Entry 7RE3 (electron microscopy, 3.33 A resolution); this record covers chains A and C of the 16 polymer chains in the assembly.

== Chain A ==
Protein: RNA-directed RNA polymerase
Source organism: Severe acute respiratory syndrome coronavirus 2
Notes: EC 2.7.7.48
UniProtKB: P0DTD1 (R1AB_SARS2); residues 1-932 here correspond to UniProt positions 4393-5324 (UniProt number = residue number + 4392)
Amino-acid sequence (932 residues; row label = number of the first residue in the row):
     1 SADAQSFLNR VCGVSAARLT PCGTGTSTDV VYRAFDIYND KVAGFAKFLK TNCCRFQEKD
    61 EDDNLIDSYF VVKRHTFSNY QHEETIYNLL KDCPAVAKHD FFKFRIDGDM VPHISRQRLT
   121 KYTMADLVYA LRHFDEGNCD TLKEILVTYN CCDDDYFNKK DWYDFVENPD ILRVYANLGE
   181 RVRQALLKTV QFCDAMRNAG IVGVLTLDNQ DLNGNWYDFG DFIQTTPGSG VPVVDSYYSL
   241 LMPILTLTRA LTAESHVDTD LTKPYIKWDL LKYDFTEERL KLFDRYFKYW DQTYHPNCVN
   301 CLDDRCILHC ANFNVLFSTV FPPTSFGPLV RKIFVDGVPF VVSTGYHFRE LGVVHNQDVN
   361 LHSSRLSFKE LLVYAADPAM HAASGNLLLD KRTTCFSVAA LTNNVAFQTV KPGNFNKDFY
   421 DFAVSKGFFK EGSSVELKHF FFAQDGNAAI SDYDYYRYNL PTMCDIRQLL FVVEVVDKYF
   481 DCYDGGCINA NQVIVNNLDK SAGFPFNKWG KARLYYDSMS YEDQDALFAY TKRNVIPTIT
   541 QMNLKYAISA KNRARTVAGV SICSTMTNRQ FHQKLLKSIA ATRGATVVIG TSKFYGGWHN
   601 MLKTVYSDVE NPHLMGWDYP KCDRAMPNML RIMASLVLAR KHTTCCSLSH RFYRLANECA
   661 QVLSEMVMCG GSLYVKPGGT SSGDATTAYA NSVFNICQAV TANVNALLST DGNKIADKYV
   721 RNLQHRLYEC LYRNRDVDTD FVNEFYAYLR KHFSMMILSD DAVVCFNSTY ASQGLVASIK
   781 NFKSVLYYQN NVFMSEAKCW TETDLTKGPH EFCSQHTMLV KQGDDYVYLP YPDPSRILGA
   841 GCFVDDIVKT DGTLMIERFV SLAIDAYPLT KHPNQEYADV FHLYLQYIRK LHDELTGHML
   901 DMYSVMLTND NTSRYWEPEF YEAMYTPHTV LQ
Disordered / not traced: 1-2, 930-932
Bound ions: Mg2+: Asn209, Asp218 (together with ADP); Zn2+ site 1: His295, Cys301, Cys306, Cys310; Zn2+ site 2: Cys487, His642, Cys645, Cys646
Ligand contacts:
  - chapso (1N7): Tyr903, Ser904, Val905
  - ADP (adenosine-5'-diphosphate): Phe35, Lys50, Asn52, Cys53, Lys73, His75, Asn79, Arg116, Asp208, Asn209, Tyr217, Asp218, Gly220, Asp221
Swiss-Prot annotation at these positions:
  - region: Lys545 to Arg555 (Interaction with RMP Remdesivir), Thr582 to Pro620 (RdRp Palm N-ter)
  - active site: Ser759, Asp760, Asp761
  - binding site (Mn(2+)): Asn209, Asp218
  - binding site (Zn(2+)): His295, Cys301, Cys306, Cys310, Cys487, His642, Cys645, Cys646
  - site: Gln932 (Cleavage)

== Chain C ==
Protein: Non-structural protein 7
Source organism: Severe acute respiratory syndrome coronavirus 2
UniProtKB: P0DTD1 (R1AB_SARS2); residues 1-83 here correspond to UniProt positions 3860-3942 (UniProt number = residue number + 3859)
Amino-acid sequence (88 residues; row label = number of the first residue in the row; numbers below 1 keep their minus sign (Gly-4 is residue -4)):
    -4 GPVDMSKMSD VKCTSVVLLS VLQQLRVESS SKLWAQCVQL HNDILLAKDT TEAFEKMVSL
    56 LSVLLSMQGA VDINKLCEEM LDNRATLQ
Disordered / not traced: -4 to 0, 76-83
Differences from the reference sequence: expression tag (-4 to 0)
Swiss-Prot annotation at these positions:
  - site: Gln83 (Cleavage)

== How chain A and chain C interact ==
Pairs across the interface - 34 pairs, chain A then chain C:
  Thr409(A) with Glu23(C), hydrogen bond; Trp29(C)
  Lys411(A) with Gln18(C)
  Pro412(A) with Leu14(C), hydrophobic; Ser15(C)
  Gly413(A) with Val11(C); Ser15(C), hydrogen bond (backbone-side chain)
  Phe415(A) with Cys8(C), hydrophobic; Val12(C), hydrophobic
  Tyr420(A) with Ser4(C), hydrogen bond (side chain-backbone); Asp5(C), hydrogen bond (side chain-backbone); Cys8(C), hydrophobic
  Phe429(A) with Ser1(C); Ser4(C)
  Lys430(A) with Ser1(C)
  Glu431(A) with Lys2(C), salt bridge; Met3(C)
  Glu436(A) with Ser4(C)
  Phe440(A) with Lys7(C); Leu40(C), hydrophobic
  Phe441(A) with His36(C)
  Phe442(A) with Asn37(C); Leu40(C), hydrophobic; Leu41(C), hydrophobic
  Ala443(A) with Leu14(C), hydrophobic; Val33(C); Asn37(C), hydrogen bond (backbone-side chain)
  Gln444(A) with Trp29(C), hydrogen bond (backbone-side chain); Val33(C)
  Asp445(A) with Trp29(C); Val33(C)
  Asn552(A) with Leu41(C)
  Phe843(A) with Cys8(C), hydrophobic; Val11(C), hydrophobic
Other interface residues (no listed pair), chain A (22 interface residues in all): Val410, Val424, Leu437, Ala550

== In short ==
22 residues of chain A and 19 residues of chain C are in contact, with 6 hydrogen bonds and 1 salt bridge.
Polar pairs include Glu431(A)-Lys2(C), Thr409(A)-Glu23(C) and Gly413(A)-Ser15(C). Ligands of chain A: ADP and
chapso.
Here chain A is RNA-directed RNA polymerase and chain C is Non-structural protein 7, both from Severe acute
respiratory syndrome coronavirus 2. Entry 7RE3 (SARS-CoV-2 replication-transcription complex bound to nsp13
helicase - nsp13(2)-RTC dimer) was determined by electron microscopy (same publication as 7RDX, 7RDY, 7RDZ,
7RE0, 7RE1 and 7RE2).
